PDB entry 8F2K | electron microscopy, 2.90 A resolution | chains D and G of the 7 polymer chains in the assembly

Chain D:
Protein: ATP synthase subunit beta
From: Saccharomyces cerevisiae
Notes: EC 7.1.2.2
Reference sequence: A0A6A5PX46 (A0A6A5PX46_YEASX); residues 8-476 here correspond to UniProt positions 41-509 (UniProt number = residue number + 33)
Chain sequence (469 residues; numbered 8 to 476; the number before each row is that of its first residue):
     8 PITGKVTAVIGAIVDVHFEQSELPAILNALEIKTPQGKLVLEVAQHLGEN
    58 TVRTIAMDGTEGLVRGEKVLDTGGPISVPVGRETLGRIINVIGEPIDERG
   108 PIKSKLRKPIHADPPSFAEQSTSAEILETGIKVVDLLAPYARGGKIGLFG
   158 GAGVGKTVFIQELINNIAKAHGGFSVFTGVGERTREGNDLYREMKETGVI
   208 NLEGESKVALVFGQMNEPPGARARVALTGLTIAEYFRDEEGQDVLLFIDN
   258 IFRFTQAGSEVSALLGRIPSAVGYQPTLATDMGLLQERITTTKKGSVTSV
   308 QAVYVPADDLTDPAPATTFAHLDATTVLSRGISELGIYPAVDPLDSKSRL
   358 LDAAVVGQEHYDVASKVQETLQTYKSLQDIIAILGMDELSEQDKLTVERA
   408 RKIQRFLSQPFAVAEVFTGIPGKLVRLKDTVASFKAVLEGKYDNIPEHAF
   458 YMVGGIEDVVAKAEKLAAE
From the paper describing this entry:
  - binding site for Cruentaren A: Arg337, Glu341, Tyr345, Phe424

Chain G:
Protein: ATP synthase subunit gamma
From: Saccharomyces cerevisiae
Reference sequence: A0A6A5Q493 (A0A6A5Q493_YEASX); residues 1-275 here correspond to UniProt positions 34-308 (UniProt number = residue number + 33)
Chain sequence (275 residues; each row starts with the number of its first residue):
     1 ATLKEVEMRLKSIKNIEKITKTMKIVASTRLSKAEKAKISAKKMDEAEQL
    51 FYKNAETKNLDVEATETGAPKELIVAITSDKGLCGSIHSQLAKAVRRHLN
   101 DQPNADIVTIGDKIKMQLLRTHPNNIKLSINGIGKDAPTFQESALIADKL
   151 LSVMKAGTYPKISIFYNDPVSSLSFEPSEKPIFNAKTIEQSPSFGKFEID
   201 TDANVPRDLFEYTLANQMLTAMAQGYAAEISARRNAMDNASKNAGDMINR
   251 YSILYNRTRQAVITNELVDIITGAS
Unresolved in the structure: 43-217

Interface between chain D and chain G:
Contacting residue pairs (14):
  Pro276(D) - Leu267(G)  hydrophobic
  Pro276(D) - Ile271(G)
  Ser277(D) - Thr264(G)
  Ala278(D) - Thr264(G)  hydrogen bond (backbone-side chain)
  Val279(D) - Gln260(G)
  Val279(D) - Ile263(G)
  Gly280(D) - Leu267(G)
  Asp316(D) - Asn256(G)
  Asp316(D) - Arg259(G)  salt bridge
  Asp316(D) - Gln260(G)  hydrogen bond
  Thr318(D) - Gln260(G)  hydrogen bond
  Asp319(D) - Arg259(G)  salt bridge
  Asp319(D) - Gln260(G)
  Pro320(D) - Gln260(G)
Also at the interface, not in a pair above, chain D (11 interface residues in all): Ile275, Ala314

Summary:
11 residues of chain D and 7 residues of chain G are in contact, with 3 hydrogen bonds and 2 salt bridges.
Among the polar pairs are Asp316(D)-Arg259(G), Asp319(D)-Arg259(G) and Ala278(D)-Thr264(G). The paper reports
a binding site for Cruentaren A at Arg337(D), Glu341(D) and Tyr345(D) among others.
Here chain D is ATP synthase subunit beta and chain G is ATP synthase subunit gamma, both from Saccharomyces
cerevisiae. Entry 8F2K (Structure of yeast F1-ATPase) was determined by electron microscopy.
